PDB entry 5A21 | electron microscopy, 7.20 A resolution (low resolution: residue-level contacts below are approximate; hydrogen-bond / salt-bridge calls are withheld) | chains A and B of the 8 polymer chains in the assembly

== Chain A (and B) ==
Molecule: Portal protein
Organism: Bacillus phage SPP1
Notes: chain B of this document is another copy of the same molecule, construct and numbering; everything in this record applies to it too
Reference sequence: P54309 (PORTL_BPSPP); residue numbers follow UniProt; this construct covers 1-503
Sequence (503 residues; row label = number of the first residue in the row):
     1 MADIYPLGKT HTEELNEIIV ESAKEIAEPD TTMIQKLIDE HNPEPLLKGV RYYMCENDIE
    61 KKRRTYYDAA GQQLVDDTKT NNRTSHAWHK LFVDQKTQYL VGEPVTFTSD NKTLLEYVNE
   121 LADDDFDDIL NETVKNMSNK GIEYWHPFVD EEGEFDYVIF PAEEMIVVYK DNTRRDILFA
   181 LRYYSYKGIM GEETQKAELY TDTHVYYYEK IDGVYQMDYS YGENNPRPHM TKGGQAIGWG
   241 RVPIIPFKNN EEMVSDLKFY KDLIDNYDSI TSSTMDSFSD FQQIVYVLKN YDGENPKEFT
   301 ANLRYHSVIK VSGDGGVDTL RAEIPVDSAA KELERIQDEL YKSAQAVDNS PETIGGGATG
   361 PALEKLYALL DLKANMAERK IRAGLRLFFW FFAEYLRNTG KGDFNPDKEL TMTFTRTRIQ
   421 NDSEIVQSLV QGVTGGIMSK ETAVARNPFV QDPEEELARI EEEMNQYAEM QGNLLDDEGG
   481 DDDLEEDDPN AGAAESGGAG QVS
Unresolved in the structure: 1-28, 468-503
Construct notes: conflict Lys-365 (Asn in P54309)

== How chain A and chain B interact ==
Contacting residue pairs - 173 pairs, chain A then chain B:
  Leu-37(A) / Ile-189(B)
  Lys-61(A) / Ser-279(B)
  Lys-61(A) / Asp-280(B)
  Lys-61(A) / Gln-283(B)
  Arg-64(A) / Ile-284(B)
  Arg-64(A) / Arg-321(B)
  Thr-65(A) / Ile-284(B)
  Thr-65(A) / Arg-321(B)
  Tyr-66(A) / Arg-304(B)
  Tyr-67(A) / Thr-78(B)
  Tyr-67(A) / Gln-283(B)
  Tyr-67(A) / Ile-284(B)
  Asp-68(A) / Thr-300(B)
  Ala-69(A) / Pro-296(B)
  Ala-69(A) / Thr-300(B)
  Leu-74(A) / Arg-304(B)
  Val-168(A) / Gly-188(B)
  Val-168(A) / Ile-189(B)
  Tyr-169(A) / Ile-189(B)
  Arg-174(A) / Tyr-207(B)
  Arg-175(A) / Glu-151(B)
  Asn-249(A) / Tyr-53(B)
  Asn-250(A) / Tyr-53(B)
  Asn-250(A) / Lys-90(B)
  Glu-251(A) / Tyr-53(B)
  Glu-251(A) / His-89(B)
  Glu-252(A) / Ala-87(B)
  Glu-252(A) / Trp-88(B)
  Glu-252(A) / His-89(B)
  Glu-252(A) / Lys-90(B)
  Glu-252(A) / Val-93(B)
  Met-253(A) / Tyr-53(B)
  Met-253(A) / Ser-85(B)
  Met-253(A) / His-86(B)
  Met-253(A) / Ala-87(B)
  Met-253(A) / Lys-90(B)
  Val-254(A) / Ala-87(B)
  Val-254(A) / Trp-88(B)
  Val-254(A) / His-89(B)
  Val-254(A) / Lys-90(B)
  Val-254(A) / Leu-91(B)
  Ser-255(A) / Leu-91(B)
  Lys-258(A) / Ala-87(B)
  Lys-258(A) / Trp-88(B)
  Lys-258(A) / Leu-91(B)
  Phe-259(A) / Trp-88(B)
  Phe-259(A) / Leu-91(B)
  Phe-259(A) / Phe-92(B)
  Asp-262(A) / His-86(B)
  Leu-263(A) / Tyr-267(B)
  Asn-266(A) / Thr-271(B)
  Asn-266(A) / Met-275(B)
  Ser-269(A) / Met-275(B)
  Ile-270(A) / Met-275(B)
  Tyr-286(A) / Val-308(B)
  Tyr-286(A) / Lys-310(B)
  Val-287(A) / Ile-309(B)
  Val-287(A) / Lys-310(B)
  Val-287(A) / Val-311(B)
  Leu-288(A) / Lys-310(B)
  Leu-288(A) / Val-311(B)
  Lys-289(A) / Val-311(B)
  Lys-289(A) / Gly-313(B)
  Lys-289(A) / Asp-314(B)
  Lys-289(A) / Gly-315(B)
  Ser-328(A) / Asp-327(B)
  Ala-329(A) / Asp-327(B)
  Glu-332(A) / Ile-324(B)
  Glu-332(A) / Pro-325(B)
  Glu-332(A) / Val-326(B)
  Glu-332(A) / Asp-327(B)
  Glu-332(A) / Ser-328(B)
  Glu-332(A) / Ala-329(B)
  Glu-332(A) / Ala-330(B)
  Glu-332(A) / Lys-331(B)
  Leu-333(A) / Asp-327(B)
  Arg-335(A) / Asp-327(B)
  Arg-335(A) / Ser-328(B)
  Arg-335(A) / Ala-329(B)
  Arg-335(A) / Ala-330(B)
  Arg-335(A) / Lys-331(B)
  Arg-335(A) / Glu-332(B)
  Arg-335(A) / Leu-333(B)
  Arg-335(A) / Glu-334(B)
  Ile-336(A) / Phe-278(B)
  Ile-336(A) / Ala-330(B)
  Ile-336(A) / Glu-334(B)
  Asp-338(A) / Glu-334(B)
  Glu-339(A) / Ala-330(B)
  Glu-339(A) / Lys-331(B)
  Glu-339(A) / Glu-332(B)
  Glu-339(A) / Leu-333(B)
  Glu-339(A) / Glu-334(B)
  Glu-339(A) / Arg-335(B)
  Glu-339(A) / Gln-337(B)
  Leu-340(A) / Phe-278(B)
  Lys-342(A) / Gln-337(B)
  Lys-342(A) / Asp-338(B)
  Lys-342(A) / Tyr-341(B)
  Ser-343(A) / Thr-271(B)
  Ser-343(A) / Thr-274(B)
  Ser-343(A) / Gln-337(B)
  Ser-343(A) / Tyr-341(B)
  Ala-344(A) / Tyr-267(B)
  Gln-345(A) / Tyr-267(B)
  Gln-345(A) / Tyr-341(B)
  Val-347(A) / Ser-350(B)
  Glu-352(A) / Ser-350(B)
  Glu-352(A) / Pro-351(B)
  Glu-352(A) / Glu-352(B)
  Ile-354(A) / Pro-351(B)
  Ile-354(A) / Glu-352(B)
  Ile-354(A) / Thr-353(B)
  Ile-354(A) / Gly-355(B)
  Ile-354(A) / Gly-356(B)
  Gly-355(A) / Gly-356(B)
  Thr-359(A) / Ala-358(B)
  Glu-364(A) / Leu-366(B)
  Glu-364(A) / Tyr-367(B)
  Lys-365(A) / Thr-353(B)
  Lys-365(A) / Gly-356(B)
  Lys-365(A) / Leu-366(B)
  Asn-375(A) / Gln-95(B)
  Met-376(A) / Leu-91(B)
  Glu-378(A) / Gln-98(B)
  Arg-379(A) / Lys-90(B)
  Arg-379(A) / Leu-91(B)
  Arg-379(A) / Asp-94(B)
  Arg-379(A) / Gln-95(B)
  Arg-379(A) / Gln-98(B)
  Ile-381(A) / Gln-98(B)
  Arg-382(A) / Thr-97(B)
  Arg-382(A) / Gln-98(B)
  Arg-382(A) / Val-101(B)
  Trp-390(A) / Asp-125(B)
  Lys-408(A) / Glu-120(B)
  Lys-408(A) / Leu-121(B)
  Met-412(A) / Leu-121(B)
  Met-412(A) / Asp-124(B)
  Thr-413(A) / Phe-449(B)
  Arg-416(A) / Gln-98(B)
  Ile-419(A) / Asp-422(B)
  Ile-419(A) / Ser-423(B)
  Ile-419(A) / Val-426(B)
  Gln-420(A) / Val-426(B)
  Glu-424(A) / Gln-427(B)
  Leu-429(A) / Val-430(B)
  Gly-436(A) / Thr-434(B)
  Ile-437(A) / Thr-434(B)
  Ile-437(A) / Glu-463(B)
  Ile-437(A) / Gln-466(B)
  Met-438(A) / Val-430(B)
  Met-438(A) / Thr-434(B)
  Glu-441(A) / Ala-458(B)
  Glu-441(A) / Arg-459(B)
  Glu-441(A) / Glu-462(B)
  Thr-442(A) / Arg-459(B)
  Ala-445(A) / Lys-440(B)
  Arg-446(A) / Val-426(B)
  Arg-446(A) / Leu-429(B)
  Gln-451(A) / Glu-462(B)
  Asp-452(A) / Glu-462(B)
  Pro-453(A) / Glu-462(B)
  Pro-453(A) / Tyr-467(B)
  Glu-454(A) / Tyr-467(B)
  Glu-456(A) / Glu-462(B)
  Glu-456(A) / Gln-466(B)
  Glu-456(A) / Tyr-467(B)
  Leu-457(A) / Asn-465(B)
  Leu-457(A) / Tyr-467(B)
  Ile-460(A) / Gln-466(B)
  Ile-460(A) / Tyr-467(B)
  Glu-461(A) / Tyr-467(B)
Other interface residues (no listed pair), chain A (104 interface residues in all): Met-33, Arg-63, Gln-73, Asp-77, Lys-79, Ile-166, Asp-265, Val-285, Ala-330, Lys-331, Glu-334, Thr-353, Gly-360, Pro-361, Asp-371, Thr-417, Ile-425, Gly-432, Gly-435, Ser-439, Glu-455, Ala-458, Arg-459
Other interface residues (no listed pair), chain B (98 interface residues in all): Met-54, Tyr-99, Lys-135, Lys-187, Lys-196, Val-285, Lys-297, Ala-301, Ser-312, Ala-322, Leu-363, Gln-431, Val-433, Glu-455

== Summary ==
104 residues of chain A face 98 of chain B across their interface.
Both chains are Portal protein (Bacillus phage SPP1). Entry 5A21 (Structure of bacteriophage SPP1 head-to-tail
interface without DNA and tape measure protein) was determined by electron microscopy (same publication as
5A20).
